PDB entry 8WW7 | electron microscopy, 3.28 A resolution | chains E and F of the 15 polymer chains in the assembly

== Chain E (and F) ==
Protein: Putative primase C962R
Source organism: African swine fever virus
Notes: chain F of this document is another copy of the same molecule, construct and numbering; everything in this record applies to it too
Reference sequence: A0A2X0TKI6 (A0A2X0TKI6_ASF); residues 1-962 here = UniProt positions 1-962
Amino-acid sequence (972 residues; numbered 1 to 972; the number before each row is that of its first residue):
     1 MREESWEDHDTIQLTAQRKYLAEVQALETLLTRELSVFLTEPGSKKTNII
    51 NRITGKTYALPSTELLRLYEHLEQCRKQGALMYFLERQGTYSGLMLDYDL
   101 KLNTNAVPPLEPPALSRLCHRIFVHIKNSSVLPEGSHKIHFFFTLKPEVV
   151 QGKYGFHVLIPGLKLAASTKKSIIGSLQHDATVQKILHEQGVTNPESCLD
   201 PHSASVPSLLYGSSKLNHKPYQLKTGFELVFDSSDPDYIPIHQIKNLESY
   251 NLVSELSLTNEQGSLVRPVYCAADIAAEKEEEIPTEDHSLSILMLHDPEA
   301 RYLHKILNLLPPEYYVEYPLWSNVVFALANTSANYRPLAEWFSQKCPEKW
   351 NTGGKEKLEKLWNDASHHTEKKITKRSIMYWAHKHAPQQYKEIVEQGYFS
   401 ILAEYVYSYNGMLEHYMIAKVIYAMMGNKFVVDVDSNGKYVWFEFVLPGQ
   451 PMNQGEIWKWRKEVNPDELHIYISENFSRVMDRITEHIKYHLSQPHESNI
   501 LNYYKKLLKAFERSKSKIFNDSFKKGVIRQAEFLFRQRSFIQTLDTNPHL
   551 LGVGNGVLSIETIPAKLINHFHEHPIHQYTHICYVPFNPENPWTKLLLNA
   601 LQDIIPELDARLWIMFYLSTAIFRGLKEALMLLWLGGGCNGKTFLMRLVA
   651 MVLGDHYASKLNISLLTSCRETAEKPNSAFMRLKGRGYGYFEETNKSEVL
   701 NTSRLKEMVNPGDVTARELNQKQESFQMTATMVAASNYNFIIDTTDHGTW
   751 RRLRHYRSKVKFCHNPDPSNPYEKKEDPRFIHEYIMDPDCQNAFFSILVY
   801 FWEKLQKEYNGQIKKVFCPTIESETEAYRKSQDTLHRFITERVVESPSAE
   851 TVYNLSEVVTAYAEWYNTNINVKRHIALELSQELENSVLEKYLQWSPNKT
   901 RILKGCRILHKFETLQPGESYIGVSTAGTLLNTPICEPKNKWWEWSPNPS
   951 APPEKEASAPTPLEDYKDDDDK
Unresolved in the structure: 1-10, 133-138, 270-288, 918-934, 951-972 (chain F: 1-10, 133-138, 270-288, 842-851, 918-934, 951-972)
Sequence notes: expression tag (963-972)
Metal / ion sites: Mg2+: T643 (together with AMP-PNP)
Ligand contacts:
  - AMP-PNP (ANP; phosphoaminophosphonic acid-adenylate ester), molecule 1: A600, D603, I604, G638, C639, N640, G641, K642, T643, F644, N737, F762, K775, E776, D777, P778, R779, F780, I781
  - AMP-PNP (ANP), molecule 2: N710, G748, R751, R752

== How chain E and chain F interact ==
Contacting residue pairs (51):
  T29(E) - E486(F)
  R33(E) - Y490(F)
  Y409(E) - F519(F)
  N410(E) - E512(F)
  M412(E) - S516(F)
  E414(E) - F519(F)
  E414(E) - N520(F)
  H415(E) - F519(F)  hydrogen bond (backbone-backbone)
  H415(E) - D521(F)  hydrogen bond (side chain-backbone)
  Y416(E) - I471(F)
  Y416(E) - S474(F)
  Y416(E) - E475(F)  hydrogen bond
  Y416(E) - K524(F)
  M417(E) - F519(F)  hydrophobic
  K420(E) - E475(F)  salt bridge
  Y440(E) - N465(F)
  Y440(E) - D467(F)  hydrogen bond
  R529(E) - D521(F)  salt bridge
  Q530(E) - D521(F)  hydrogen bond
  Q530(E) - K524(F)  hydrogen bond
  F533(E) - D467(F)
  F533(E) - H470(F)
  F533(E) - I471(F)  hydrophobic
  R536(E) - D467(F)  salt bridge
  R538(E) - R461(F)
  R538(E) - E463(F)  salt bridge
  S539(E) - N453(F)
  E628(E) - H782(F)
  A673(E) - S664(F)
  A673(E) - N677(F)
  A673(E) - A679(F)  hydrophobic
  T702(E) - N695(F)  hydrogen bond (backbone-side chain)
  S703(E) - N695(F)  hydrogen bond (backbone-side chain)
  P711(E) - I781(F)  hydrophobic
  G712(E) - R647(F)
  D713(E) - R647(F)
  D713(E) - K660(F)
  N720(E) - L719(F)
  Q721(E) - L719(F)
  Q727(E) - R647(F)  hydrogen bond
  H747(E) - C639(F)  hydrogen bond
  H747(E) - K761(F)
  R751(E) - C639(F)
  Y853(E) - K911(F)
  I876(E) - I870(F)
  I876(E) - N871(F)
  A877(E) - T868(F)
  A877(E) - N869(F)
  A877(E) - I870(F)  hydrogen bond (backbone-backbone)
  L878(E) - I741(F)  hydrophobic
  L878(E) - I870(F)  hydrophobic
Also at the interface, not in a pair above, chain E (51 interface residues in all): S408, G438, G526, K627, A629, E671, T672, E674, N701, K706, E707, T715, R717, Q723, T744, D746, N854, S856
Also at the interface, not in a pair above, chain F (48 interface residues in all): E444, P451, M452, V464, S478, K515, K675, P676, S678, R682, E693, K696, N737, Y738

== Overview ==
51 residues of chain E and 48 residues of chain F are in contact; the contacts include 11 hydrogen bonds and 4
salt bridges. Among the polar pairs are K420(E)-E475(F), R529(E)-D521(F) and R536(E)-D467(F). Bound to chain
E: AMP-PNP.
Chain E and chain F are both Putative primase C962R (African swine fever virus); the structure, Structure of
AMPPNP-Form AsfvPrimPol Dodecamer, was determined by electron microscopy.
